PDB entry 6SPE | electron microscopy, 3.60 A resolution | chains a and d of the 21 polymer chains in the assembly

# Chain a
Molecule: 16S ribosomal RNA
Source organism: Pseudomonas aeruginosa
Sequence (1526 nucleotides; numbered 2 to 1527; the number before each row is that of its first residue):
     2 AACUGAAGAGUUUGAUCAUGGCUCAGAUUGAACGCUGGCGGCAGGCCUAA
    52 CACAUGCAAGUCGAGCGGAUAAAGGGAGCUUGCUCCUGGAUUCAGCGGCG
   102 GACGGGUGAGUAAUGCCUAGGAAUCUGCCUGGUAGUGGGGGAUAACGUCC
   152 GGAAACGGGCGCUAAUACCGCAUACGUCCUGAGGGAGAAAGUGGGGGAUC
   202 UUCGGACCUCACGCUAUCAGAUGAGCCUAGGUCGGAUUAGCUAGUUGGUG
   252 GGGUAAAGGCCUACCAAGGCGACGAUCCGUAACUGGUCUGAGAGGAUGAU
   302 CAGUCACACUGGAACUGAGACACGGUCCAGACUCCUACGGGAGGCAGCAG
   352 UGGGGAAUAUUGGACAAUGGGCGAAAGCCUGAUCCAGCCAUGCCGCGUGU
   402 GUGAAGAAGGUCUUCGGAUUGUAAAGCACUUUAAGUUGGGAGGAAGGGCA
   452 GUAAGUUAAUACCUUGCUGUUUUGACGUUACCAACAGAAUAAGCACCGGC
   502 UAACUUCGUGCCAGCAGCCGCGGUAAUACGAAGGGUGCAAGCGUUAAUCG
   552 GAAUUACUGGGCGUAAAGCGCGCGUAGGUGGUUCAGCAAGUUGGAUGUGA
   602 AAUCCCCGGGCUCAACCUGGGAACUGCAUCCAAAACUACUGAGCUAGAGU
   652 ACGGUAGAGGGUGGUGGAAUUUCCUGUGUAGCGGUGAAAUGCGUAGAUAU
   702 AGGAAGGAACACCAGUGGCGAAGGCGACCACCUGGACUGAUACUGACACU
   752 GAGGUGCGAAAGCGUGGGGAGCAAACAGGAUUAGAUACCCUGGUAGUCCA
   802 CGCCGUAAACGAUGUCGACUAGCCGUUGGGAUCCUUGAGAUCUUAGUGGC
   852 GCAGCUAACGCGAUAAGUCGACCGCCUGGGGAGUACGGCCGCAAGGUUAA
   902 AACUCAAAUGAAUUGACGGGGGCCCGCACAAGCGGUGGAGCAUGUGGUUU
   952 AAUUCGAAGCAACGCGAAGAACCUUACCUGGCCUUGACAUGCUGAGAACU
  1002 UUCCAGAGAUGGAUUGGUGCCUUCGGGAACUCAGACACAGGUGCUGCAUG
  1052 GCUGUCGUCAGCUCGUGUCGUGAGAUGUUGGGUUAAGUCCCGUAACGAGC
  1102 GCAACCCUUGUCCUUAGUUACCAGCACCUCGGGUGGGCACUCUAAGGAGA
  1152 CUGCCGGUGACAAACCGGAGGAAGGUGGGGAUGACGUCAAGUCAUCAUGG
  1202 CCCUUACGGCCAGGGCUACACACGUGCUACAAUGGUCGGUACAAAGGGUU
  1252 GCCAAGCCGCGAGGUGGAGCUAAUCCCAUAAAACCGAUCGUAGUCCGGAU
  1302 CGCAGUCUGCAACUCGACUGCGUGAAGUCGGAAUCGCUAGUAAUCGUGAA
  1352 UCAGAAUGUCACGGUGAAUACGUUCCCGGGCCUUGUACACACCGCCCGUC
  1402 ACACCAUGGGAGUGGGUUGCUCCAGAAGUAGCUAGUCUAACCGCAAGGGG
  1452 GACGGUUACCACGGAGUGAUUCAUGACUGGGGUGAAGUCGUAACAAGGUA
  1502 GCCGUAGGGGAACCUGCGGCUGGAUC
Sequence notes: conflict A72 (G891104 in 1353913695)

# Chain d
Protein: 30S ribosomal protein S4
Source organism: Pseudomonas aeruginosa
UniProtKB: A0A072ZDF7 (A0A072ZDF7_PSEAI); residues 2-206 here = UniProt positions 2-206
Amino-acid sequence (205 residues; numbered 2 to 206; the number before each row is that of its first residue):
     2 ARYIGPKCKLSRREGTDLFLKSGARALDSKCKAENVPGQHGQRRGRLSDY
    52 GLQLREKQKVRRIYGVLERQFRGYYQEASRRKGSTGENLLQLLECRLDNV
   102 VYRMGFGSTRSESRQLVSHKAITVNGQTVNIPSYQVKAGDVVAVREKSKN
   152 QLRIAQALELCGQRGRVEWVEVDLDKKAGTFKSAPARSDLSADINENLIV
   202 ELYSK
Disulfide bonds: Cys9-Cys32

# Chain a / chain d interface
Pairs across the interface - 85 pairs, chain a then chain d:
  A8(a) with Glu202(d), hydrogen bond to the base; Ser205(d), base contact; Lys206(d), salt bridge to the phosphate
  G396(a) with Gln71(d), phosphate contact
  C397(a) with Gln71(d), hydrogen bond to the phosphate; Ser134(d), hydrogen bond to the phosphate
  G398(a) with Ala2(d), base contact; Arg115(d), salt bridge to the phosphate; Ser119(d), phosphate contact; Pro133(d), phosphate contact
  U399(a) with Ala2(d), base contact; Arg3(d), hydrogen bond to the base; Ile5(d), base contact
  G400(a) with Arg3(d), phosphate contact; Gln116(d), base contact
  U401(a) with Arg3(d), salt bridge to the phosphate; Lys8(d), salt bridge to the phosphate; Ser112(d), phosphate contact; Gln116(d), sugar contact; Arg154(d), hydrogen bond to the sugar
  G402(a) with Ser23(d), phosphate contact; Thr110(d), hydrogen bond to the phosphate; Ser112(d), hydrogen bond to the phosphate
  U403(a) with Ser23(d), phosphate contact; Gly24(d), hydrogen bond to the phosphate
  G404(a) with Arg26(d), salt bridge to the phosphate; Lys31(d), phosphate contact
  A405(a) with Arg26(d), salt bridge to the phosphate
  G407(a) with Ser30(d), base contact; Lys33(d), base contact
  U420(a) with Gly39(d), phosphate contact
  U421(a) with Arg13(d), salt bridge to the phosphate
  G422(a) with Lys10(d), salt bridge to the phosphate
  U423(a) with Cys9(d), phosphate contact; Arg13(d), salt bridge to the phosphate; Lys22(d), phosphate contact; Lys31(d), hydrogen bond to the sugar; Cys32(d), phosphate contact
  A424(a) with Lys8(d), phosphate contact; Cys9(d), phosphate contact; Lys22(d), salt bridge to the phosphate
  C430(a) with Arg154(d), sugar contact
  U431(a) with His120(d), sugar contact; Gln152(d), sugar contact; Arg154(d), sugar contact
  U432(a) with His120(d), sugar contact
  U433(a) with Ser119(d), sugar contact; His120(d), sugar contact; Asn131(d), sugar contact
  A484(a) with Arg146(d), salt bridge to the phosphate
  A485(a) with Lys148(d), phosphate contact
  A493(a) with Ala2(d), base contact
  A503(a) with Ser49(d), hydrogen bond to the phosphate
  C505(a) with Arg44(d), salt bridge to the phosphate
  U506(a) with His41(d), hydrogen bond to the sugar; Arg44(d), salt bridge to the phosphate
  G534(a) with Gln40(d), hydrogen bond to the base
  G535(a) with Gly39(d), sugar contact; Gln40(d), hydrogen bond to the sugar
  G536(a) with Lys10(d), salt bridge to the phosphate; Arg14(d), hydrogen bond to the phosphate; Gly39(d), sugar contact
  U537(a) with Arg14(d), salt bridge to the phosphate
  G538(a) with Arg56(d), salt bridge to the phosphate; Gln59(d), phosphate contact; Arg63(d), salt bridge to the phosphate
  C539(a) with Lys58(d), salt bridge to the phosphate; Gln59(d), phosphate contact; Arg62(d), salt bridge to the phosphate; Glu69(d), phosphate contact
  A540(a) with Arg62(d), salt bridge to the phosphate; Leu68(d), sugar contact; Glu69(d), hydrogen bond to the phosphate; Arg70(d), hydrogen bond to the phosphate
  A541(a) with Ala2(d), phosphate contact; Leu68(d), phosphate contact
  C607(a) with Arg81(d), salt bridge to the phosphate; Lys83(d), hydrogen bond to the phosphate
  C608(a) with Arg81(d), salt bridge to the phosphate; Lys83(d), salt bridge to the phosphate
  U613(a) with Val130(d), base contact; Asn131(d), hydrogen bond to the base; Ile132(d), base contact
  C614(a) with Ile132(d), base contact; Tyr135(d), sugar contact
Interface residues without a listed pair, chain a (47 interface residues in all): C4, A7, C395, C413, C483, U502, C543, G552
Interface residues without a listed pair, chain d (61 interface residues in all): Pro7, Pro38, Tyr51, Gly52, Gln54, Leu55, Glu113, Lys121, Thr129, Ser149

# Summary
The interface between chain a and chain d involves 47 residues on one side and 61 on the other; the contacts
include 18 hydrogen bonds and 23 salt bridges. Polar pairs include A8(a)-Glu202(d), U399(a)-Arg3(d) and
G534(a)-Gln40(d).
Here chain a is 16S ribosomal RNA and chain d is 30S ribosomal protein S4, both from Pseudomonas aeruginosa.
Entry 6SPE (Pseudomonas aeruginosa 30s ribosome from a clinical isolate) was determined by electron
microscopy, deposited together with 6SPC.
